Entry 5O66 (electron microscopy, 5.90 A resolution (low resolution: residue-level contacts below are approximate; hydrogen-bond / salt-bridge calls are withheld)); this record covers chains A and E of the 15 polymer chains in the assembly.

[Chain A]
Protein: Outer membrane protein TolC
From: Escherichia coli K12
Reference sequence: P02930 (TOLC_ECOLI); residues -21 to 471 here correspond to UniProt positions 1-493 (UniProt number = residue number + 22)
Sequence (493 residues; each row starts with the number of its first residue; numbers below 1 keep their minus sign (Met-21 is residue -21)):
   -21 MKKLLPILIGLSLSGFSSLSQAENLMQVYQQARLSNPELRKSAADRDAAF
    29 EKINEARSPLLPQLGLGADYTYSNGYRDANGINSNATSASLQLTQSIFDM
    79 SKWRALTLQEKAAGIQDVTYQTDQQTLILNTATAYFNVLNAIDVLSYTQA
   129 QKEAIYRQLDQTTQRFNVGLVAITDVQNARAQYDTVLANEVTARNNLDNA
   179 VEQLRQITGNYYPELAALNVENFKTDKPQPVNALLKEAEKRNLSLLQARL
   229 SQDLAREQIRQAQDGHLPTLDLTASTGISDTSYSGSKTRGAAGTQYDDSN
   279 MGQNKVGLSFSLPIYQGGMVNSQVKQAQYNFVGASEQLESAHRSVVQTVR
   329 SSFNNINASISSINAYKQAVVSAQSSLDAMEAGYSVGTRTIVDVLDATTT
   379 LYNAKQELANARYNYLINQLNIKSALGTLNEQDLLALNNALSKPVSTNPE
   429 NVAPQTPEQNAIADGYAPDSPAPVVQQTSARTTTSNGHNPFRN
Disordered / not traced: -21 to 0, 429-471

[Chain E]
Protein: Multidrug efflux pump subunit AcrA
From: Escherichia coli O157:H7
Reference sequence: P0AE07 (ACRA_ECO57); residues 25-397 here = UniProt positions 25-397
Sequence (373 residues; each row starts with the number of its first residue):
    25 CDDKQAQQGGQQMPAVGVVTVKTEPLQITTELPGRTSAYRIAEVRPQVSG
    75 IILKRNFKEGSDIEAGVSLYQIDPATYQATYDSAKGDLAKAQAAANIAQL
   125 TVNRYQKLLGTQYISKQEYDQALADAQQANAAVTAAKAAVETARINLAYT
   175 KVTSPISGRIGKSNVTEGALVQNGQATALATVQQLDPIYVDVTQSSNDMM
   225 RLKQELANGTLKQENGKAKVSLITSDGIKFPQDGTLEFSDVTVDQTTGSI
   275 TLRAIFPNPDHTMMPGMFVRARLEEGLNPNAILVPQQGVTRTPRGDATVL
   325 VVGADDKVETRPIVASQAIGDKWLVTEGLKAGDRVVISGLQKVRPGVQVK
   375 AQEVTADNNQQAASGAQPEQSKS
Disordered / not traced: 25-37, 378-397
Differences from the reference sequence: conflict Met223 (Phe in P0AE07), Met224 (Leu in P0AE07), Met287 (Leu in P0AE07), Met288 (Leu in P0AE07)
UniProt features mapped onto this chain:
  - lipidation: Cys25 (N-palmitoyl cysteine)

[Chain A / chain E interface]
Contacting residue pairs (13; chain A residue first):
  Phe144(A) - Gln136(E)
  Gly147(A) - Ser139(E)
  Gly147(A) - Lys140(E)
  Gly147(A) - Gln141(E)
  Leu148(A) - Ser139(E)
  Leu148(A) - Gln141(E)
  Val149(A) - Ile138(E)
  Val149(A) - Ser139(E)
  Ala150(A) - Gln136(E)
  Ala150(A) - Tyr137(E)
  Ala150(A) - Ile138(E)
  Ile151(A) - Thr135(E)
  Ile151(A) - Gln136(E)

[Overview]
Chain A and chain E form an interface of 6 and 7 residues respectively.
Here chain A is Outer membrane protein TolC (Escherichia coli K12) and chain E is Multidrug efflux pump
subunit AcrA (Escherichia coli O157:H7). Entry 5O66 (Asymmetric AcrABZ-TolC) was determined by electron
microscopy (same publication as 5NG5, 5V5S and 5NC5).
